8SYP - chains H and J of the 12 polymer chains in the assembly; structure by electron microscopy, 2.60 A resolution.

# Chain H
Molecule: Histone H2B type 2-E
Organism: Homo sapiens
UniProtKB: Q16778 (H2B2E_HUMAN); residues -3 to 122 here correspond to UniProt positions 1-126 (UniProt number = residue number + 4)
Sequence (126 residues; row label = number of the first residue in the row; numbers below 1 keep their minus sign (Met-3 is residue -3)):
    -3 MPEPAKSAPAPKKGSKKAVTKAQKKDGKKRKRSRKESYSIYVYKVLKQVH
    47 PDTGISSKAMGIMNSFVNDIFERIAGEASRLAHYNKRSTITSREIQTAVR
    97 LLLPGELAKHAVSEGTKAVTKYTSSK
Unresolved in the structure: -3 to 27, 122

# Chain J
Molecule: 162-nt DNA strand
Sequence (162 nucleotides; each row starts with the number of its first residue):
     1 AAATAGGAACCCCACATGCCCTGTGTCTGCAAGTACAGAACTAGCCAGAC
    51 AGACTGACCTATTTTTGTGAGGGGAATCGGGAAGTATCCATTGCTAAGAC
   101 TCAGCAATGCTGCAACTCTCAGCAACCAGCTGAAGATCAGCAGCCGAGAG
   151 GCCCTGCACCTA
Unresolved in the structure: 1-10, 158-162

# How chain H and chain J interact
Pairs across the interface (14):
  Arg28(H) - DA114(J)  phosphate contact
  Ser29(H) - DA114(J)  phosphate contact
  Arg30(H) - DG38(J)  sugar contact
  Tyr39(H) - DA31(J)  hydrogen bond to the phosphate
  Gly50(H) - DA31(J)  phosphate contact
  Ile51(H) - DC30(J)  sugar contact
  Ile51(H) - DA31(J)  hydrogen bond to the phosphate
  Ser52(H) - DC30(J)  phosphate contact
  Ser53(H) - DC30(J)  hydrogen bond to the phosphate
  Arg83(H) - DC50(J)  phosphate contact
  Arg83(H) - DA51(J)  salt bridge to the phosphate
  Ser84(H) - DA49(J)  hydrogen bond to the phosphate
  Ser84(H) - DC50(J)  hydrogen bond to the phosphate
  Thr85(H) - DC50(J)  hydrogen bond to the phosphate
Other interface residues (no listed pair), chain H (13 interface residues in all): Glu32, Lys82
Other interface residues (no listed pair), chain J (10 interface residues in all): DA32, DA37, DA39

# Summary
13 residues of chain H face 10 of chain J across their interface, with 6 hydrogen bonds and 1 salt bridge.
Polar pairs include Tyr39(H)-DA31(J), Ile51(H)-DA31(J) and Ser53(H)-DC30(J).
Here chain H is Histone H2B type 2-E (Homo sapiens) and chain J is a 162-nt DNA strand. Entry 8SYP (Genomic
CX3CR1 nucleosome) was determined by electron microscopy (same publication as 8EVH, 8EVI and 8EVJ).
